PDB entry 1TOG | X-ray diffraction, 2.31 A resolution | chains A and B

== Chain A (and B) ==
Name: Aspartate aminotransferase
From: Escherichia coli
Notes: EC 2.6.1.1; chain B of this document is another copy of the same molecule, construct and numbering; everything in this record applies to it too
UniProt: P00509 (AAT_ECOLI); residues 5-400 here correspond to UniProt positions 1-396 (UniProt number = residue number - 4)
Amino-acid sequence (396 residues; row label = number of the first residue in the row; note: 9 numbers in that range are skipped by the numbering (no residue carries them; nothing is unmodelled there)):
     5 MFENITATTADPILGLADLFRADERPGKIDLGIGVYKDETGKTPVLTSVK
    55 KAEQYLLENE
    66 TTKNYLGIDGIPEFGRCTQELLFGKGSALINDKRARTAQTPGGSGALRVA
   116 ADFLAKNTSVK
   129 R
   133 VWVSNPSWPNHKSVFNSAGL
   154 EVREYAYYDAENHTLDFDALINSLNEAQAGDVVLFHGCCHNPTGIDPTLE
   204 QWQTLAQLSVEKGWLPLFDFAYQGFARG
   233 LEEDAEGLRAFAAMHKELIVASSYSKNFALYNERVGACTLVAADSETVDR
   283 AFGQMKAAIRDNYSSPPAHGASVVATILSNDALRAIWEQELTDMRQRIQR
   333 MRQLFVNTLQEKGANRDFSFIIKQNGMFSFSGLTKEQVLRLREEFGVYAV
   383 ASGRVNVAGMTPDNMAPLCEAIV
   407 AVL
Construct notes: engineered mutation Thr12 (Ala8 in P00509), Thr13 (Pro9 in P00509), Asp34 (Asn30 in P00509), Ser109 (Thr104 in P00509), Ala261 (Gly249 in P00509), Gly285 (Ser273 in P00509), Asp293 (Ala281 in P00509), Ser297 (Asn285 in P00509); modified residue (258)
Modified residues: Lys258 ((2S)-2-amino-6-[[3-hydroxy-2-methyl-5-(phosphonooxymethyl)pyridin-4-yl]methylideneamino]hexanoic acid; LLP)
Residues lining bound ligands: hydrocinnamic acid (HCI): Asp15, Ile17, Leu18, Ile37, Gly38, Ser109, Trp140, Asn142, Asn194, Tyr225, Lys258, Phe360, Arg386
UniProt features mapped onto this chain:
  - binding site (L-aspartate): Gly38, Trp134

== Interface between chain A and chain B ==
Residue-residue contacts (160):
  Met5(A) - Thr123(B)
  Met5(A) - Ser124(B)  hydrogen bond
  Met5(A) - Val125(B)  hydrophobic
  Met5(A) - Gly183(B)
  Met5(A) - Glu249(B)  hydrogen bond (backbone-side chain)
  Phe6(A) - Phe118(B)  hydrophobic
  Phe6(A) - Leu218(B)  hydrophobic
  Phe6(A) - Glu249(B)  hydrogen bond (backbone-side chain)
  Phe6(A) - Leu272(B)  hydrophobic
  Phe6(A) - Val273(B)
  Phe6(A) - Ala274(B)  hydrophobic
  Phe6(A) - Thr279(B)
  Glu7(A) - Glu249(B)
  Glu7(A) - Thr279(B)
  Glu7(A) - Arg282(B)
  Ile9(A) - Phe118(B)  hydrophobic
  Ile9(A) - Asn122(B)
  Ile9(A) - Arg282(B)
  Ile9(A) - Ala283(B)  hydrophobic
  Ile9(A) - Gln286(B)
  Thr10(A) - Arg282(B)
  Thr10(A) - Gln286(B)  hydrogen bond (backbone-side chain)
  Ala11(A) - Arg282(B)
  Thr12(A) - Gly285(B)
  Thr12(A) - Gln286(B)
  Ala14(A) - Ile73(B)  hydrophobic
  Ala14(A) - Lys288(B)
  Ala14(A) - Ala289(B)
  Asp15(A) - Ile73(B)
  Asp15(A) - Arg292(B)
  Pro16(A) - Arg292(B)
  Leu18(A) - Ile73(B)  hydrophobic
  Leu18(A) - Ser296(B)
  Val39(A) - Asn69(B)
  Val39(A) - Tyr70(B)  hydrophobic
  Thr47(A) - Thr66(B)
  Thr47(A) - Thr67(B)  hydrogen bond (backbone-side chain)
  Pro48(A) - Thr66(B)
  Val49(A) - Thr66(B)
  Val49(A) - Thr67(B)
  Lys54(A) - Leu60(B)
  Lys54(A) - Leu61(B)  hydrogen bond (side chain-backbone)
  Lys54(A) - Glu64(B)  hydrogen bond (side chain-backbone)
  Glu57(A) - Lys68(B)  salt bridge
  Gln58(A) - Leu61(B)
  Leu60(A) - Lys54(B)
  Leu61(A) - Lys54(B)  hydrogen bond (backbone-side chain)
  Leu61(A) - Gln58(B)
  Glu64(A) - Lys54(B)  hydrogen bond (backbone-side chain)
  Thr66(A) - Thr47(B)
  Thr66(A) - Pro48(B)
  Thr66(A) - Val49(B)
  Thr67(A) - Thr47(B)  hydrogen bond (side chain-backbone)
  Thr67(A) - Val49(B)
  Lys68(A) - Glu57(B)  salt bridge
  Lys68(A) - Ala261(B)
  Lys68(A) - Tyr263(B)
  Lys68(A) - Asn264(B)  hydrogen bond (backbone-backbone)
  Lys68(A) - Glu265(B)  salt bridge
  Asn69(A) - Val39(B)
  Asn69(A) - Asn264(B)  hydrogen bond (backbone-side chain)
  Tyr70(A) - Val39(B)  hydrophobic
  Tyr70(A) - Ser257(B)
  Tyr70(A) - Lys258(B)
  Tyr70(A) - Tyr263(B)  hydrophobic
  Tyr70(A) - Asn264(B)
  Tyr70(A) - Arg266(B)
  Leu71(A) - Asn264(B)
  Ile73(A) - Leu18(B)  hydrophobic
  Pro106(A) - Tyr295(B)
  Ser109(A) - Asn294(B)
  Ser109(A) - Tyr295(B)
  Ser109(A) - Ser296(B)
  Gly110(A) - Asn294(B)
  Gly110(A) - Tyr295(B)
  Arg113(A) - Asp117(B)  salt bridge
  Arg113(A) - Asp293(B)  hydrogen bond (side chain-backbone)
  Arg113(A) - Asn294(B)
  Asp117(A) - Arg113(B)  salt bridge
  Phe118(A) - Phe6(B)  hydrophobic
  Phe118(A) - Ile9(B)  hydrophobic
  Leu119(A) - Phe6(B)  hydrophobic
  Asn122(A) - Ile9(B)
  Thr123(A) - Met5(B)
  Ser124(A) - Met5(B)
  Val125(A) - Met5(B)  hydrophobic
  Asn142(A) - Arg292(B)
  Ser145(A) - Arg292(B)  hydrogen bond
  Ser145(A) - Asp293(B)  hydrogen bond
  Val146(A) - Asp293(B)
  Ser149(A) - Lys121(B)  hydrogen bond
  Ser149(A) - Asp293(B)  hydrogen bond
  Gly183(A) - Met5(B)
  Leu218(A) - Phe6(B)  hydrophobic
  Glu249(A) - Met5(B)  hydrogen bond (side chain-backbone)
  Glu249(A) - Phe6(B)  hydrogen bond (side chain-backbone)
  Glu249(A) - Glu7(B)
  Ser257(A) - Tyr70(B)
  Lys258(A) - Tyr70(B)
  Ala261(A) - Lys68(B)
  Leu262(A) - Lys68(B)
  Tyr263(A) - Lys68(B)
  Tyr263(A) - Tyr70(B)  hydrophobic
  Asn264(A) - Lys68(B)  hydrogen bond (backbone-backbone)
  Asn264(A) - Asn69(B)
  Asn264(A) - Tyr70(B)
  Asn264(A) - Leu71(B)
  Asn264(A) - Pro298(B)
  Asn264(A) - Pro299(B)
  Asn264(A) - Ala300(B)  hydrogen bond (backbone-backbone)
  Glu265(A) - Lys68(B)  salt bridge
  Glu265(A) - Pro299(B)
  Glu265(A) - Ala300(B)  hydrogen bond (side chain-backbone)
  Glu265(A) - His301(B)  hydrogen bond (side chain-backbone)
  Arg266(A) - Tyr70(B)
  Arg266(A) - Tyr295(B)  hydrogen bond (side chain-backbone)
  Arg266(A) - Ser296(B)
  Arg266(A) - Ser297(B)  hydrogen bond (side chain-backbone)
  Arg266(A) - Pro298(B)
  Arg266(A) - Pro299(B)
  Leu272(A) - Phe6(B)  hydrophobic
  Val273(A) - Phe6(B)
  Thr279(A) - Phe6(B)
  Arg282(A) - Glu7(B)  hydrogen bond (side chain-backbone)
  Arg282(A) - Ile9(B)  hydrogen bond (side chain-backbone)
  Ala283(A) - Ile9(B)  hydrophobic
  Gly285(A) - Thr12(B)
  Gln286(A) - Ile9(B)
  Gln286(A) - Thr10(B)  hydrogen bond (side chain-backbone)
  Gln286(A) - Ala11(B)
  Gln286(A) - Thr12(B)  hydrogen bond
  Arg292(A) - Asp15(B)  salt bridge
  Arg292(A) - Leu18(B)
  Arg292(A) - Asn142(B)
  Arg292(A) - Ser145(B)
  Asp293(A) - Arg113(B)  hydrogen bond (backbone-side chain)
  Asp293(A) - Ser145(B)
  Asp293(A) - Val146(B)
  Asp293(A) - Ser149(B)  hydrogen bond
  Asn294(A) - Ser109(B)
  Asn294(A) - Gly110(B)
  Asn294(A) - Arg113(B)
  Asn294(A) - Asn294(B)
  Tyr295(A) - Pro106(B)  hydrophobic
  Tyr295(A) - Ser109(B)
  Tyr295(A) - Gly110(B)
  Tyr295(A) - Arg266(B)  hydrogen bond (backbone-side chain)
  Ser296(A) - Ser109(B)
  Ser296(A) - Asn142(B)
  Ser297(A) - Arg266(B)  hydrogen bond (backbone-side chain)
  Pro298(A) - Asn264(B)
  Pro298(A) - Arg266(B)
  Pro299(A) - Asn264(B)
  Pro299(A) - Glu265(B)
  Pro299(A) - Arg266(B)
  Pro299(A) - Pro299(B)  hydrophobic
  Ala300(A) - Asn264(B)  hydrogen bond (backbone-backbone)
  Ala300(A) - Glu265(B)
  His301(A) - Glu265(B)  hydrogen bond (backbone-side chain)
  His301(A) - His301(B)
Interface residues without a listed pair, chain A (79 interface residues in all): Ile37, Val53, Pro141, Leu250, Ile251, Ala274, Lys288, Ala289
Interface residues without a listed pair, chain B (78 interface residues in all): Asp22, Ile37, Val53, Leu119, Leu250, Ile251, Leu262

== Overview ==
79 residues of chain A face 78 of chain B across their interface, with 35 hydrogen bonds and 7 salt bridges.
Among the polar pairs are Glu57(A)-Lys68(B), Lys68(A)-Glu265(B) and Arg113(A)-Asp117(B). Chain A binds
hydrocinnamic acid. From UniProt: L-aspartate-binding residues Gly38(A) and Trp134(A) on chain A.
Both chains are Aspartate aminotransferase (Escherichia coli). Entry 1TOG (Hydrocinnamic acid-bound structure
of SRHEPT + A293D mutant of E. coli aspartate aminotransferase) was determined by X-ray diffraction together
with 1TOE, 1TOI, 1TOJ and 1TOK from the same study.
